PDB entry 6YRL | X-ray diffraction, 2.34 A resolution | chains B and D of the 4 polymer chains in the assembly

Chain B (and D):
Molecule: Centriole protein
Source organism: Chlamydomonas reinhardtii
Notes: chain D of this document is another copy of the same molecule, construct and numbering; everything in this record applies to it too
UniProt: A9CQL4 (A9CQL4_CHLRE); residues 1-114 here correspond to UniProt positions 277-390 (UniProt number = residue number + 276)
Amino-acid sequence (116 residues; row label = number of the first residue in the row; numbers below 1 keep their minus sign (Gly-1 is residue -1)):
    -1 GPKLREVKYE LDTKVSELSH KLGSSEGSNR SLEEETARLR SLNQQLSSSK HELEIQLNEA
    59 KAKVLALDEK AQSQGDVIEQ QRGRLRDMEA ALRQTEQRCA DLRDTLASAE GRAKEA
Not modelled in the structure: -1 to 5, 114 (chain D: -1 to 2, 114)
Modified positions: Mse86 (selenomethionine; parent Met)
Construct notes: expression tag (-1 to 0)
Reported in the primary citation:
  - self-association interface (contacts with another copy of this molecule): Tyr7, Glu67, Ser71

Interface between chain B and chain D:
Pairs across the interface - 7 pairs, chain B then chain D:
  Ala60(B) - Leu63(D)
  Leu63(B) - Leu63(D)  hydrophobic
  Glu67(B) - Ala64(D)
  Glu67(B) - Glu67(D)
  Lys68(B) - Glu67(D)  salt bridge
  Ser71(B) - Glu67(D)  hydrogen bond
  Ser71(B) - Ser71(D)  hydrogen bond
Other interface residues (no listed pair), chain B (8 interface residues in all): Asn56, Lys59, Ala64
Other interface residues (no listed pair), chain D (6 interface residues in all): Asn56, Ala60

Overview:
8 residues of chain B and 6 residues of chain D are in contact, with 2 hydrogen bonds and 1 salt bridge. Polar
contacts include Lys68(B)-Glu67(D), Ser71(B)-Glu67(D) and Ser71(B)-Ser71(D). From the paper: a
self-association interface involving Tyr7(B), Glu67(B) and Ser71(B).
Both chains are Centriole protein (Chlamydomonas reinhardtii). Entry 6YRL (Structure of the Chlamydomonas
reinhardtii SAS-6 coiled-coil domain, C2 crystal form) was determined by X-ray diffraction (same publication
as 6Z26, 6YRN and 6YS4).
